9G9B - chains I and J of the 11 polymer chains in the assembly; structure by electron microscopy, 3.07 A resolution.

# Chain I
Protein: CRISPR system Cms endoribonuclease Csm3
From: Enterococcus italicus DSM 15952
Notes: EC 3.1.-.-
UniProtKB: E6LHV5 (CSM3_ENTI1); residues 1-214 here = UniProt positions 1-214
Chain sequence (214 residues; row label = number of the first residue in the row):
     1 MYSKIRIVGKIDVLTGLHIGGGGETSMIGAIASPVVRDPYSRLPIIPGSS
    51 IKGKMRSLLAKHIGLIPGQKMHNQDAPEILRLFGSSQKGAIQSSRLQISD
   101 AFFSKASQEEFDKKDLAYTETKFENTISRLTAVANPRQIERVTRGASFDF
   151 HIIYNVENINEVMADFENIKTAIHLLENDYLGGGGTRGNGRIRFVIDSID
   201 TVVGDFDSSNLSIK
Not modelled in the structure: 124-137
Sequence notes: engineered mutation Ala-32 (Asp in E6LHV5)

# Chain J
Protein: CRISPR system Cms protein Csm2
From: Enterococcus italicus DSM 15952
UniProtKB: E6LHV6 (CSM2_ENTI1); numbering as in UniProt (aligned over 1-140)
Chain sequence (140 residues; each row starts with the number of its first residue):
     1 MELAKTKTGEMIDLNFARKVVEENKRVKDNRGRQEIVLFNGLTTSKLRNL
    51 LELINHVYTKVYNSDDTTLSEDVRDELEYLKVKFAYESGREPAVRTFIEK
   101 TYVDKLVDVVLKKNTKKIFLDYCKYFEALVAYAKFYRMGD
Not modelled in the structure: 1-2, 138-140

# How chain I and chain J interact
Contacting residue pairs (18):
  Thr-25(I) with Tyr-58(J)
  Ser-26(I) with Tyr-58(J); Tyr-62(J), hydrogen bond
  Met-27(I) with Asn-55(J), hydrogen bond (backbone-side chain); Tyr-58(J); Tyr-62(J); Phe-119(J), hydrophobic; Leu-120(J), hydrophobic; Cys-123(J), hydrophobic; Glu-127(J)
  Ile-28(I) with Asn-55(J), hydrogen bond (backbone-side chain)
  Gly-29(I) with Asn-55(J)
  Ala-30(I) with Arg-48(J)
  Arg-42(I) with Tyr-58(J); Tyr-62(J)
  Asp-115(I) with Asp-72(J)
  Tyr-118(I) with Asn-63(J), hydrogen bond (side chain-backbone)
  Phe-123(I) with Glu-52(J)
Also at the interface, not in a pair above, chain I (11 interface residues in all): Ala-117
Also at the interface, not in a pair above, chain J (14 interface residues in all): Leu-51, Thr-59, Lys-60

# Overview
11 residues of chain I and 14 residues of chain J are in contact; the contacts include 4 hydrogen bonds. Polar
pairs include Ser-26(I)/Tyr-62(J), Met-27(I)/Asn-55(J) and Ile-28(I)/Asn-55(J).
Chain I is CRISPR system Cms endoribonuclease Csm3 and chain J is CRISPR system Cms protein Csm2, both from
Enterococcus italicus DSM 15952; the structure, CryoEM structure of Enterococcus italicus Csm-crRNA (4.3)
complex, was determined by electron microscopy together with 9G9A, 9G9C, 9G9D, 9G9E, 9G9F, 9G9G and 4 further
entries from the same study.
